PDB entry 451C | X-ray diffraction, 1.60 A resolution | chain A

[Chain A]
Name: Cytochrome C551
Source organism: Pseudomonas aeruginosa
UniProt: P00099 (CY551_PSEAE); residues 1-82 here correspond to UniProt positions 23-104 (UniProt number = residue number + 22)
Amino-acid sequence (82 residues; each row starts with the number of its first residue):
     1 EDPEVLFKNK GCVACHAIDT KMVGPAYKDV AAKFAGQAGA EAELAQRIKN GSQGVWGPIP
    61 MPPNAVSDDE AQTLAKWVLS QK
Bound ions: heme Fe: His16, Met61
Ligand contacts: heme (HEM): Lys10, Gly11, Cys12, Cys15, His16, Val23, Gly24, Pro25, Tyr27, Val30, Phe34, Leu44, Arg47, Ile48, Ser52, Gln53, Gly54, Val55, Trp56, Gly57, Ile59, Pro60, Met61, Pro62, Asn64, Val66, Leu74, Val78
Swiss-Prot annotation at these positions:
  - binding site (heme c): Cys12, Cys15, His16, Met61

[In short]
Bound to chain A: heme. His16 and Met61 coordinate a heme Fe ion. Curated annotation (UniProt) lists 4 heme
c-binding residues.
Chain A is Cytochrome C551 (Pseudomonas aeruginosa); the structure, Structure of cytochrome C551 from P.
aeruginosa refined at 1.6 angstroms resolution and comparison of the ..., was determined by X-ray diffraction,
deposited together with 351C.
